Entry 5F1I (X-ray diffraction, 2.90 A resolution); this record covers chains A and B of the 3 polymer chains in the assembly.

# Chain A
Molecule: MHC class I DLA-88
Organism: Canis lupus familiaris
Reference sequence: J9UGS3 (J9UGS3_CANFA); residues 1-275 here correspond to UniProt positions 2-276 (UniProt number = residue number + 1)
Chain sequence (275 residues; numbered 1 to 275; the number before each row is that of its first residue):
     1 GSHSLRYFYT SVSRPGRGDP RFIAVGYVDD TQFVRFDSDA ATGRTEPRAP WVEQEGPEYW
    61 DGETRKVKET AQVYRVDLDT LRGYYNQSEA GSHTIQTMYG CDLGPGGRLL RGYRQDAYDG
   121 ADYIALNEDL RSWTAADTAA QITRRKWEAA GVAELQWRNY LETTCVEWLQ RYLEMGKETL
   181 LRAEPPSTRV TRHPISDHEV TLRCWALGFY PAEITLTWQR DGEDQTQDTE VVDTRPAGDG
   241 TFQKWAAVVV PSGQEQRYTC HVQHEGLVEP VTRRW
Not modelled in the structure: 271-275
Disulfide bonds: Cys101-Cys165, Cys204-Cys260

# Chain B
Molecule: Beta2M
Organism: Canis lupus familiaris
Chain sequence (99 residues; numbered 1 to 99; the number before each row is that of its first residue):
     1 IQRTPKIQVY SRHPAENGKS NFLNCYVSGF HPSDIEVDLL KNGERIEKVE HSDLSFSKDW
    61 SFYLLYYTEF TPTEKDEYAC RVNHVTLSQP KIVKWDRDM
Disulfide bonds: Cys25-Cys80

# Interface between chain A and chain B
Residue-residue contacts (51):
  Phe8(A) with Phe56(B)
  Tyr9(A) with Phe56(B)
  Thr10(A) with Phe56(B); Phe62(B)
  Val12(A) with Ser33(B)
  Ile23(A) with Leu54(B), hydrophobic
  Val25(A) with Leu54(B); Ser55(B)
  Tyr27(A) with Ser55(B), hydrogen bond; Tyr63(B)
  Gln32(A) with Asp53(B)
  Arg35(A) with Asp53(B), salt bridge
  Arg48(A) with Asp53(B), salt bridge
  Gln96(A) with His31(B), hydrogen bond; Phe56(B); Trp60(B), hydrogen bond (side chain-backbone); Phe62(B)
  Thr97(A) with Phe56(B)
  Gln115(A) with Trp60(B)
  Asp116(A) with Trp60(B)
  Ala117(A) with Trp60(B), hydrophobic
  Asp119(A) with Ile1(B); His31(B)
  Gly120(A) with Arg3(B); His31(B); Trp60(B)
  Asp122(A) with Trp60(B), hydrogen bond
  Arg189(A) with Pro14(B)
  His193(A) with Asp98(B), salt bridge
  Arg203(A) with Asp98(B), hydrogen bond (side chain-backbone); Met99(B)
  Trp205(A) with Asp98(B); Met99(B)
  Val232(A) with Gln8(B)
  Asp233(A) with Lys6(B), salt bridge; Gln8(B), hydrogen bond (backbone-side chain)
  Arg235(A) with Gln8(B), hydrogen bond; Tyr10(B); Met99(B), hydrogen bond (side chain-backbone)
  Pro236(A) with Tyr10(B), hydrogen bond (backbone-side chain); Tyr26(B); Leu65(B), hydrophobic
  Ala237(A) with Arg12(B), hydrogen bond (backbone-side chain); Asn24(B)
  Gly238(A) with Arg12(B); Leu65(B)
  Asp239(A) with Arg12(B)
  Gln243(A) with Tyr10(B); Ser11(B); Arg12(B), hydrogen bond (side chain-backbone)
  Trp245(A) with Met99(B)
Interface residues without a listed pair, chain A (35 interface residues in all): Thr94, Met98, Ala121, Thr234
Interface residues without a listed pair, chain B (26 interface residues in all): His13, Pro32, Asp34, Asp59

# Overview
Chain A and chain B form an interface of 35 and 26 residues respectively; the contacts include 11 hydrogen
bonds and 4 salt bridges. Among the polar pairs are Arg35(A)-Asp53(B), Arg48(A)-Asp53(B) and
His193(A)-Asp98(B).
Here chain A is MHC class I DLA-88 and chain B is Beta2M, both from Canis lupus familiaris. Entry 5F1I (MHC
with 9-mer peptide) was determined by X-ray diffraction, deposited together with 5F1N.
